Entry 8XLA (X-ray diffraction, 3.50 A resolution); this record covers chains E and Y of the 7 polymer chains in the assembly.

Chain E:
Molecule: Beta sliding clamp
From: Neisseria gonorrhoeae FA 1090
Reference sequence: Q5FAJ1 (Q5FAJ1_NEIG1); numbering as in UniProt (aligned over 1-367)
Sequence (387 residues; row label = number of the first residue in the row; note: 1 number in that range is skipped by the numbering (no residue carries it; nothing is unmodelled there); numbers below 1 keep their minus sign (Met-20 is residue -20)):
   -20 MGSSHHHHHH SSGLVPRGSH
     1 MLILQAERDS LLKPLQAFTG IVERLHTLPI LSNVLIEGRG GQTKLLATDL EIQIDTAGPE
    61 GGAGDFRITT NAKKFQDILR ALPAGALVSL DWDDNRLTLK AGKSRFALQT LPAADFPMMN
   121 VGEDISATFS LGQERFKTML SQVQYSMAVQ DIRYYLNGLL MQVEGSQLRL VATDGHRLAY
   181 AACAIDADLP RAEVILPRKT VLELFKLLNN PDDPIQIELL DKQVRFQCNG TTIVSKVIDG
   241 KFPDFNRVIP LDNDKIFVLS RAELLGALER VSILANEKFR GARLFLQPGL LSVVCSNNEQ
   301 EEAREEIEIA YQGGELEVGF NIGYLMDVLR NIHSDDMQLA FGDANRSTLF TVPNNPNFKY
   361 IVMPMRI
Not modelled in the structure: -20 to -2, 367
Sequence notes: initiating methionine (-20); expression tag (-19 to -1)

Chain Y:
Molecule: DNA mismatch repair protein MutL
From: Neisseria gonorrhoeae FA 1090
Reference sequence: Q5F8M6 (MUTL_NEIG1); residues 460-658 here = UniProt positions 460-658
Sequence (220 residues; each row starts with the number of its first residue):
   439 TMGSSHHHHH HSSGLVPRGS HSQSELPPLG FAIAQLLGIY ILAQAEDSLL LIDMHAAAER
   499 VNYEKMKRQR QENGNLQSQH LLIPVTFAAS HEECAALADH AETLAGFGLE LSDMGGNTLA
   559 VRAAPVMLGK SDVVSLARDV LGELAQVGSS QTIASHENRI LATMSCHGSI RAGRRLTLPE
   619 MNALLRDMEN TPRSNQCNHG RPTWVKLTLK ELDTLFLRGQ
Not modelled in the structure: 439-463, 587-591, 655-658
Sequence notes: expression tag (439-459)

Chain E / chain Y interface:
Residue-residue contacts (11; chain E residue first):
  Thr27(E) - Glu510(Y)  hydrogen bond
  Leu28(E) - Glu510(Y)
  Leu28(E) - Asn511(Y)
  Gln150(E) - Asn628(Y)
  Ile152(E) - Leu467(Y)  hydrophobic
  Ile152(E) - Ser632(Y)
  Ile152(E) - Trp642(Y)  hydrophobic
  Tyr154(E) - Arg631(Y)  hydrogen bond
  Tyr154(E) - Ser632(Y)
  Tyr154(E) - Asn633(Y)
  Tyr155(E) - Asn633(Y)  hydrogen bond
Other interface residues (no listed pair), chain E (10 interface residues in all): His26, Leu50, Lys236, Lys278
Other interface residues (no listed pair), chain Y (12 interface residues in all): Glu484, Gln509, Met626, Gln634

In short:
10 residues of chain E and 12 residues of chain Y are in contact; the contacts include 3 hydrogen bonds. Polar
contacts include Thr27(E)-Glu510(Y), Tyr154(E)-Arg631(Y) and Tyr155(E)-Asn633(Y).
Chain E is Beta sliding clamp and chain Y is DNA mismatch repair protein MutL, both from Neisseria gonorrhoeae
FA 1090; the structure, Mismatch Repair Complex, was determined by X-ray diffraction.
